PDB entry 8B9C | electron microscopy, 4.60 A resolution (low resolution: residue-level contacts below are approximate; hydrogen-bond / salt-bridge calls are withheld) | chains 4 and 7 of the 20 polymer chains in the assembly

# Chain 4
Protein: DNA replication licensing factor MCM4
Source organism: Saccharomyces cerevisiae
Notes: EC 3.6.4.12
Reference sequence: P30665 (MCM4_YEAST); numbering as in UniProt (aligned over 1-933)
Sequence (933 residues; row label = number of the first residue in the row):
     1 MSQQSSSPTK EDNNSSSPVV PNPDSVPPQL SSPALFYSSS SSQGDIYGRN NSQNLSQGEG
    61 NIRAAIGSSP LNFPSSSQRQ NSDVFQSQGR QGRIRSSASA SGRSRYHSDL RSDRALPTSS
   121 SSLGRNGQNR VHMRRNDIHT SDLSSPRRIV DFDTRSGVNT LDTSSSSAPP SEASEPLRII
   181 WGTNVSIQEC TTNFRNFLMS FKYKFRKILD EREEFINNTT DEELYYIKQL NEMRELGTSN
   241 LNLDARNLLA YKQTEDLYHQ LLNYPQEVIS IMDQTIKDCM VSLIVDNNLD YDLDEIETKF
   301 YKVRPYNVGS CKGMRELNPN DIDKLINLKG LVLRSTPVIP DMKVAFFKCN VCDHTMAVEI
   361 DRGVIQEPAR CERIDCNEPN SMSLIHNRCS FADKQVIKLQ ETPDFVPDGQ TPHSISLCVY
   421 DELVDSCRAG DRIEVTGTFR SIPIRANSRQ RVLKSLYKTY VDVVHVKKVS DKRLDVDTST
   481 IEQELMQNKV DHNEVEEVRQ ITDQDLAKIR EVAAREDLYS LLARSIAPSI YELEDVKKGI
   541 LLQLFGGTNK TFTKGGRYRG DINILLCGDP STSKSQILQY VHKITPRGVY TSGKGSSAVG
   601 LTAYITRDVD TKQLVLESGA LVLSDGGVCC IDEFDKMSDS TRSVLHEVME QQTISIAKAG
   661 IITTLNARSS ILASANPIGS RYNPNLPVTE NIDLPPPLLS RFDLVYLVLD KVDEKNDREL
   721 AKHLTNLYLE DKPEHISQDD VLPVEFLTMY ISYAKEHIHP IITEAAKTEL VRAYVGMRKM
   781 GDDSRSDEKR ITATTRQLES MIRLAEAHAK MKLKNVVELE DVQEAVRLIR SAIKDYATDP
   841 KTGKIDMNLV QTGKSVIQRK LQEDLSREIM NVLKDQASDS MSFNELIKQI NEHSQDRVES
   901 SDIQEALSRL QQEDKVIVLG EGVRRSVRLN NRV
Not modelled in the structure: 1-173, 470-500, 607-613, 781-791, 851-933
Bound ions: Zn2+: Cys349, Cys352, Cys371, Cys376
Ligand contacts: AMP-PNP (ANP; phosphoaminophosphonic acid-adenylate ester): Ser529, Ile530, Tyr531, Pro570, Ser571, Thr572, Ser573, Lys574, Ser575, Gln576, Glu633, Asn676, Leu724
UniProt features mapped onto this chain:
  - motif: Ser700 to Asp703 (Arginine finger)
  - binding site (ATP): Gly568 to Ser575
  - modified residue (Phosphoserine): Ser52, Ser56, Ser69
  - mutagenesis: Lys574 (K574A: Loss of MCM2-7 complex helicase activity)

# Chain 7
Protein: DNA replication licensing factor MCM7
Source organism: Saccharomyces cerevisiae
Notes: EC 3.6.4.12
Reference sequence: P38132 (MCM7_YEAST); residues 1-845 here = UniProt positions 1-845
Sequence (845 residues; each row starts with the number of its first residue):
     1 MSAALPSIQL PVDYNNLFNE ITDFLVTFKQ DTLSSDATRN ENEDENLDAE NIEQHLLEKG
    61 PKYMAMLQKV ANRELNSVII DLDDILQYQN EKFLQGTQAD DLVSAIQQNA NHFTELFCRA
   121 IDNNMPLPTK EIDYKDDVLD VILNQRRLRN ERMLSDRTNE IRSENLMDTT MDPPSSMNDA
   181 LREVVEDETE LFPPNLTRRY FLYFKPLSQN CARRYRKKAI SSKPLSVRQI KGDFLGQLIT
   241 VRGIITRVSD VKPAVEVIAY TCDQCGYEVF QEVNSRTFTP LSECTSEECS QNQTKGQLFM
   301 STRASKFSAF QECKIQELSQ QVPVGHIPRS LNIHVNGTLV RSLSPGDIVD VTGIFLPAPY
   361 TGFKALKAGL LTETYLEAQF VRQHKKKFAS FSLTSDVEER VMELITSGDV YNRLAKSIAP
   421 EIYGNLDVKK ALLLLLVGGV DKRVGDGMKI RGDINVCLMG DPGVAKSQLL KAICKISPRG
   481 VYTTGKGSSG VGLTAAVMKD PVTDEMILEG GALVLADNGI CCIDEFDKMD ESDRTAIHEV
   541 MEQQTISISK AGINTTLNAR TSILAAANPL YGRYNPRLSP LDNINLPAAL LSRFDILFLM
   601 LDIPSRDDDE KLAEHVTYVH MHNKQPDLDF TPVEPSKMRE YIAYAKTKRP VMSEAVNDYV
   661 VQAYIRLRQD SKREMDSKFS FGQATPRTLL GIIRLSQALA KLRLADMVDI DDVEEALRLV
   721 RVSKESLYQE TNKSKEDESP TTKIFTIIKK MLQETGKNTL SYENIVKTVR LRGFTMLQLS
   781 NCIQEYSYLN VWHLINEGNT LKFVDDGTMD TDQEDSLVST PKLAPQTTAS ANVSAQDSDI
   841 DLQDA
Not modelled in the structure: 1-4, 31-59, 156-189, 213-218, 730-845
Bound ions: Zn2+: Cys262, Cys265, Cys284, Cys289; Mg2+: Ser467 (together with AMP-PNP)
Ligand contacts:
  - AMP-PNP (ANP; phosphoaminophosphonic acid-adenylate ester), molecule 1: Glu421, Ile422, Tyr423, Asn425, Asp461, Pro462, Gly463, Val464, Ala465, Lys466, Ser467, Gln468, Asn568, Leu612, Val616
  - AMP-PNP (ANP), molecule 2: Met448, Glu542, Arg593, Pro686, Arg687, Leu690
UniProt features mapped onto this chain:
  - motif: Ser592 to Asp595 (Arginine finger)
  - binding site (ATP): Tyr423, Gly463, Ala465, Lys466, Ser467, Asn568, Arg593, Arg687
  - modified residue: Thr811 (Phosphothreonine), Ser819 (Phosphoserine), Ser838 (Phosphoserine)
  - mutagenesis: Lys466 (K466A: Loss of MCM2-7 complex helicase activity)

# Chain 4 / chain 7 interface
Residue-residue contacts - 111 pairs, chain 4 then chain 7:
  Ile180(4) - Arg303(7)
  Trp181(4) - Thr261(7)
  Trp181(4) - Glu268(7)
  Trp181(4) - Ser301(7)
  Trp181(4) - Arg303(7)
  Trp181(4) - Ala304(7)
  Gly182(4) - Val138(7)
  Gly182(4) - Ile142(7)
  Asn184(4) - Val141(7)
  Tyr264(4) - Arg303(7)
  Glu267(4) - Arg303(7)
  Arg315(4) - Arg341(7)
  Asn318(4) - Arg341(7)
  Pro319(4) - Phe307(7)
  Pro319(4) - Ala309(7)
  Ile322(4) - Phe307(7)
  Asp323(4) - Thr302(7)
  Arg362(4) - Phe299(7)
  Arg362(4) - Met300(7)
  Gln400(4) - Thr555(7)
  Pro403(4) - Thr556(7)
  Pro403(4) - Asn558(7)
  Asp408(4) - Asp517(7)
  Asp408(4) - Arg560(7)
  Gly409(4) - Val514(7)
  Gly409(4) - Asp517(7)
  Pro412(4) - Leu557(7)
  Arg451(4) - Pro280(7)
  Arg451(4) - Ser282(7)
  Val452(4) - Thr277(7)
  Val452(4) - Phe278(7)
  Val452(4) - Thr279(7)
  Leu453(4) - Thr277(7)
  Leu453(4) - Phe278(7)
  Lys454(4) - Arg276(7)
  Lys454(4) - Phe278(7)
  Ser455(4) - Ala254(7)
  Ser455(4) - Val255(7)
  Ser455(4) - Ser275(7)
  Ser455(4) - Arg276(7)
  Leu456(4) - Pro253(7)
  Tyr457(4) - Pro253(7)
  Tyr457(4) - Val255(7)
  Tyr457(4) - Met300(7)
  Tyr457(4) - Phe307(7)
  Thr459(4) - Pro253(7)
  Pro528(4) - Asp446(7)
  Ser529(4) - Val444(7)
  Ser529(4) - Asp446(7)
  Ser529(4) - Met448(7)
  Ile530(4) - Met448(7)
  Pro570(4) - Arg687(7)
  Ser571(4) - Thr685(7)
  Ser571(4) - Pro686(7)
  Ser571(4) - Arg687(7)
  Ser575(4) - Gln543(7)
  Gln576(4) - Met448(7)
  Gln576(4) - Lys449(7)
  Gln579(4) - Gln543(7)
  Tyr580(4) - Asp446(7)
  Tyr580(4) - Met448(7)
  Lys583(4) - Gly447(7)
  Tyr590(4) - Gln543(7)
  Tyr590(4) - Ser547(7)
  Thr591(4) - Ser549(7)
  Ser592(4) - Glu539(7)
  Ser592(4) - Ser547(7)
  Lys594(4) - Thr535(7)
  Gly595(4) - Ser547(7)
  Gly595(4) - Ile548(7)
  Gly595(4) - Ser549(7)
  Gly595(4) - Lys550(7)
  Ser596(4) - Ser549(7)
  Ser597(4) - Ser549(7)
  Ser597(4) - Lys550(7)
  Gly600(4) - Ser549(7)
  Gly600(4) - Lys550(7)
  Tyr604(4) - Met506(7)
  Tyr604(4) - Ala551(7)
  Tyr604(4) - Gly552(7)
  Ser680(4) - Ala589(7)
  Arg681(4) - Gln683(7)
  Asp710(4) - Arg668(7)
  Asp710(4) - Gln683(7)
  Asp710(4) - Thr685(7)
  Lys711(4) - Arg668(7)
  Val712(4) - Arg668(7)
  Val712(4) - Lys672(7)
  Val712(4) - Gln683(7)
  Glu714(4) - Gln669(7)
  Asp717(4) - Ile665(7)
  Asp717(4) - Arg668(7)
  Arg718(4) - Ile665(7)
  Ala721(4) - Val661(7)
  Ala721(4) - Tyr664(7)
  Ala721(4) - Leu689(7)
  Thr725(4) - Asn657(7)
  Thr725(4) - Val661(7)
  Asn726(4) - Asn657(7)
  Leu727(4) - Lys442(7)
  Leu727(4) - Val444(7)
  Tyr728(4) - Ile450(7)
  Tyr728(4) - Val651(7)
  Tyr728(4) - Met652(7)
  Leu729(4) - Val651(7)
  Leu729(4) - Ser653(7)
  Leu729(4) - Glu654(7)
  Leu729(4) - Asn657(7)
  Glu730(4) - Lys442(7)
  Asp731(4) - Lys442(7)
  Pro733(4) - Lys442(7)
Interface residues without a listed pair, chain 4 (83 interface residues in all): Thr183, Gln266, Glu316, Leu317, Gln410, Thr411, His413, Ser441, Val589, Val599, Leu601, Ala620, Leu623, Asp632, Glu633, Lys636, Asn676, Asp713, Leu720, Lys722, Leu724, Lys732
Interface residues without a listed pair, chain 7 (86 interface residues in all): Asp250, Lys252, Ile258, Val273, Ser308, Phe310, Ser344, Pro345, Arg443, Gly445, Asn518, Ser532, Asn554, Pro587, Ala588, Arg593, Arg649, Val660, Leu690, Ile693, Gln697

# Summary
Chain 4 and chain 7 form an interface of 83 and 86 residues respectively. One AMP-PNP molecule is bound
between chain 4 and chain 7. Bound to chain 7: AMP-PNP.
Chain 4 is DNA replication licensing factor MCM4 and chain 7 is DNA replication licensing factor MCM7, both
from Saccharomyces cerevisiae; the structure, S. cerevisiae pol alpha - replisome complex, was determined by
electron microscopy (same publication as 8B9A and 8B9B).
